PDB entry 4WHT | X-ray diffraction, 2.22 A resolution | chains A and a of the 3 polymer chains in the assembly

# Chain A
Molecule: Heavy chain of the Fab fragment derived from neutralizing antibody 3/11
Source organism: Rattus norvegicus
Notes: antibody fragment or engineered binder
Amino-acid sequence (252 residues; numbered 1 to 252; the number before each row is that of its first residue):
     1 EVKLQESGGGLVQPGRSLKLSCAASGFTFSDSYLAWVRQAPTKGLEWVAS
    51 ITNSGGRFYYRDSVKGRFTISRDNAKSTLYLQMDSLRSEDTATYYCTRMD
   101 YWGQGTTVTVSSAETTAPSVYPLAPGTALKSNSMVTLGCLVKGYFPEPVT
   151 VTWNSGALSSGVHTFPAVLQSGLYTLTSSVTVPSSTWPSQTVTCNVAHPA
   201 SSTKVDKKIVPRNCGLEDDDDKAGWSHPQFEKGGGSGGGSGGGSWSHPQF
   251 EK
Not modelled in the structure: 1, 128-131, 213-252
Disulfides: Cys22-Cys96, Cys139-Cys194

# Chain a
Molecule: Epitope peptide
Source organism: Hepatitis C virus
UniProtKB: Q9WJJ4 (Q9WJJ4_9HEPC); residues 412-423 here correspond to UniProt positions 51-62 (UniProt number = residue number - 361)
Amino-acid sequence (12 residues; row label = number of the first residue in the row):
   412 QLINTNGSWHVN
What the authors report for this chain:
  - post-translational modification sites: Asn417, Asn423 (citing earlier work)
  - mutagenesis - V422I: unchanged binding to Fab

# Chain A / chain a interface
Pairs across the interface (22):
  Tyr33(A) with Ile414(a), hydrophobic; Thr416(a); Trp420(a); His421(a), hydrogen bond
  Ser50(A) with Trp420(a)
  Thr52(A) with Thr416(a)
  Gly56(A) with Val422(a); Asn423(a)
  Arg57(A) with Thr416(a); Asn417(a), hydrogen bond (side chain-backbone); Gly418(a), hydrogen bond (side chain-backbone); His421(a); Val422(a)
  Phe58(A) with His421(a); Val422(a), hydrogen bond (backbone-backbone); Asn423(a)
  Tyr59(A) with Trp420(a)
  Arg98(A) with Leu413(a); Ile414(a)
  Met99(A) with Leu413(a); Ile414(a), hydrophobic
  Asp100(A) with Leu413(a)
Also at the interface, not in a pair above, chain A (11 interface residues in all): Trp47
Also at the interface, not in a pair above, chain a (10 interface residues in all): Ser419
The authors on this interface:
  - epitope / paratope residues, chain a: Ile414(a), Thr416(a), His421(a), Val422(a)

# In short
The interface between chain A and chain a involves 11 residues on one side and 10 on the other; the contacts
include 4 hydrogen bonds. Polar contacts include Tyr33(A)-His421(a), Arg57(A)-Asn417(a) and
Arg57(A)-Gly418(a). From the paper: V422I of chain a leaves binding to Fab unchanged; epitope/paratope
residues Ile414(a), Thr416(a) and His421(a) among others.
Chain A is Heavy chain of the Fab fragment derived from neutralizing antibody 3/11 (Rattus norvegicus) and
chain a is Epitope peptide (Hepatitis C virus); the structure, Structure of the Hepatitis C virus envelope
glycoprotein E2 antigenic region 412-423 bound to the broadly ..., was determined by X-ray diffraction,
deposited together with 4WHY.
